7F04 - chains C and E of the 6 polymer chains in the assembly; structure by electron microscopy, 2.86 A resolution.

Chain C:
Protein: Heme exporter protein C
From: Escherichia coli BL21(DE3)
Reference sequence: P0ABM1 (CCMC_ECOLI); residue numbers follow UniProt; this construct covers 1-245
Chain sequence (245 residues; each row starts with the number of its first residue):
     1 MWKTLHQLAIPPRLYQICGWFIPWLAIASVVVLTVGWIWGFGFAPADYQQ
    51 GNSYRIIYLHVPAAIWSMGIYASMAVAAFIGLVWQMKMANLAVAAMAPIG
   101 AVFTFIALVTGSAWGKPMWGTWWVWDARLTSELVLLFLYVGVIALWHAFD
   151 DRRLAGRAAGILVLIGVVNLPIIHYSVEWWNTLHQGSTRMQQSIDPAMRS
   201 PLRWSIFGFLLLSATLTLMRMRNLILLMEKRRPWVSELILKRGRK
Disordered / not traced: 1-6, 238-245
Bound ions: heme Fe near His60 (its only coordinating residue here)
Ligand contacts:
  - 1,2-Distearoyl-sn-glycerophosphoethanolamine (3PE): Pro98, Ala101, Val102, Phe105, Ile143, Trp146, His147, Arg220
  - heme (HEM): Gln50, His60, Val61, Ala64, Ala107, Leu108, Gly111, Ser112, Trp114, Gly115, Met118, Trp119, Arg128, Leu129, Glu132, Ile194
Reported in the primary citation:
  - conformationally variable residues (order/disorder transition): Trp180 to Arg199
  - heme coordination: His60
  - binding site for heme: His60, Trp114, Trp119, Arg128, Leu129

Chain E:
Protein: Cytochrome c biogenesis ATP-binding export protein CcmA
From: Escherichia coli BL21(DE3)
Notes: EC 7.6.2.5
Reference sequence: P33931 (CCMA_ECOLI); residues -1 to 205 here correspond to UniProt positions 1-207 (UniProt number = residue number + 2)
Chain sequence (207 residues; row label = number of the first residue in the row; numbers below 1 keep their minus sign (Met-1 is residue -1)):
    -1 MGMLEARELLCERDERTLFSGLSFTLNAGEWVQITGSNGAGKTTLLRLLT
    49 GLSRPDAGEVLWQGQPLHQVRDSYHQNLLWIGHQPGIKTRLTALENLHFY
    99 HRDGDTAQCLEALAQAGLAGFEDIPVNQLSAGQQRRVALARLWLTRATLW
   149 ILDEPFTAIDVNGVDRLTQRMAQHTEQGGIVILTTHQPLNVAESKIRRIS
   199 LTQTRAA
Disordered / not traced: 201-205
Bound ions: Mg2+: Thr41 (together with ATP)
Ligand contacts:
  - ATP, molecule 1: Arg11, Arg14, Leu16, Ser35, Asn36, Gly37, Ala38, Gly39, Lys40, Thr41, Thr42, His81, Asp151, Glu152, His184
  - ATP, molecule 2: Phe119, Asn125, Gln126, Leu127, Ser128, Ala129, Gly130, Gln131, Ala156
Reported in the primary citation:
  - binding site for the ligand ATP: Arg11, Arg14, Asn36, Gly37, Lys40, Thr42, His184

How chain C and chain E interact:
Pairs across the interface (4; chain C residue first):
  Arg153(C) - Asp54(E)  salt bridge
  Arg157(C) - Arg52(E)
  Arg231(C) - Asp12(E)  salt bridge
  Arg231(C) - Glu13(E)  salt bridge
Also at the interface, not in a pair above, chain C (5 interface residues in all): Gln85, Arg232

Overview:
5 residues of chain C face 4 of chain E across their interface, with 3 salt bridges. Polar pairs include
Arg153(C)-Asp54(E), Arg231(C)-Asp12(E) and Arg231(C)-Glu13(E). The paper reports a binding site for the ligand
ATP at Arg11(E), Arg14(E) and Asn36(E) among others; a binding site for heme at His60(C), Trp114(C) and
Trp119(C) among others.
Chain C is Heme exporter protein C and chain E is Cytochrome c biogenesis ATP-binding export protein CcmA,
both from Escherichia coli BL21(DE3); the structure, Cytochrome c-type biogenesis protein CcmABCD from E. coli
in complex with Heme and ATP, was determined by electron microscopy, deposited together with 7F02, 7F03, 7VFJ
and 7VFP.
